4LN6 - chains B and D of the 6 polymer chains in the assembly; structure by X-ray diffraction, 2.12 A resolution.

Chain B (and D):
Molecule: Hemagglutinin
Organism: Influenza A virus
Notes: fragment: HA2 subunit residues 340-517; chain D of this document is another copy of the same molecule, construct and numbering; everything in this record applies to it too
Chain sequence (181 residues; numbered 1 to 181; the number before each row is that of its first residue):
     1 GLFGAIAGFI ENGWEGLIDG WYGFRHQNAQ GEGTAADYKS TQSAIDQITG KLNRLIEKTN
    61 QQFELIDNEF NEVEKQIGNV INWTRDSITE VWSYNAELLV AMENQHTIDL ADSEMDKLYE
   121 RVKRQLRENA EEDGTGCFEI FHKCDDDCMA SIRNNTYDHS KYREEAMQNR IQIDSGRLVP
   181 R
Disordered / not traced: 1-4, 172-181
Disulfide bonds: C144-C148
Covalently attached groups: N-acetylglucosamine (NAG) linked to N82
From the paper describing this entry:
  - post-translational modification sites: N82

Chain B / chain D interface:
Residue-residue contacts (38):
  Q76(B) with E74(D), hydrogen bond; I77(D)
  N79(B) with I66(D)
  W83(B) with F63(D); I66(D); I81(D); T84(D); R85(D)
  T84(B) with T84(D)
  D86(B) with Q61(D); F63(D)
  S87(B) with F63(D); I88(D)
  I88(B) with I88(D), hydrophobic
  E90(B) with T59(D), hydrogen bond; Q61(D); F63(D); W92(D)
  V91(B) with V91(D), hydrophobic; W92(D), hydrophobic
  Y94(B) with W92(D), hydrophobic; N95(D); L99(D)
  N95(B) with N95(D)
  E97(B) with E57(D)
  M102(B) with M102(D), hydrophobic
  Q105(B) with H106(D)
  E131(B) with R127(D), salt bridge; E128(D); R163(D), salt bridge
  E132(B) with R124(D), salt bridge; R127(D), hydrogen bond (backbone-side chain)
  D133(B) with R127(D)
  G134(B) with R124(D)
  E139(B) with R127(D), salt bridge
  R170(B) with E128(D), salt bridge; R163(D), hydrogen bond (backbone-side chain); M167(D)
Interface residues without a listed pair, chain B (27 interface residues in all): I10, I77, V80, L98, A101, Y119, F141
Interface residues without a listed pair, chain D (24 interface residues in all): R54, E64

Overview:
27 residues of chain B and 24 residues of chain D are in contact; the contacts include 4 hydrogen bonds and 5
salt bridges. Among the polar pairs are E131(B)-R127(D), E131(B)-R163(D) and E132(B)-R124(D). Covalently
linked N-acetylglucosamine: at N82(B). The paper reports a modification site at N82(B).
Chain B and chain D are both Hemagglutinin (Influenza A virus); the structure, The crystal structure of
hemagglutinin from a h7n9 influenza virus (a/shanghai/2/2013), was determined by X-ray diffraction, deposited
together with 4LN3, 4LN4 and 4LN8.
